PDB entry 7E1B | X-ray diffraction, 4.59 A resolution (low resolution: residue-level contacts below are approximate; hydrogen-bond / salt-bridge calls are withheld) | chains A and Z of the 6 polymer chains in the assembly

[Chain A]
Molecule: DNA-binding response regulator
Source organism: Vibrio parahaemolyticus
UniProtKB: A0A0L8SKF9 (A0A0L8SKF9_VIBPH); residue numbers follow UniProt; this construct covers 1-220
Amino-acid sequence (220 residues; each row starts with the number of its first residue):
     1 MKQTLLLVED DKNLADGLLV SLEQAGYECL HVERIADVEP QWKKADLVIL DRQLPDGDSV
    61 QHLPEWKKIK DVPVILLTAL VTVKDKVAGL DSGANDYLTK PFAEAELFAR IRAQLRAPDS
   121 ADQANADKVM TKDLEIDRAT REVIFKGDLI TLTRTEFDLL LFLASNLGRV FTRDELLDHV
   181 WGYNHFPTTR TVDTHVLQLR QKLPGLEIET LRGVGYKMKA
Unresolved in the structure: 1, 118-124, 185-187
What the authors report for this chain:
  - mutagenesis - R190A: abolished binding to the 26-nt DNA strand
  - binding site for the 26-nt DNA strand: Arg-190
  - mutagenesis - T153A, T155A, T191A, H195A, R200A, T210A, R212A, Y216A: decreased binding to the 26-nt DNA strand

[Chain Z]
Molecule: 26-nt DNA strand
Source organism: Vibrio parahaemolyticus
Sequence (26 nucleotides; each row starts with the number of its first residue):
     1 ACAAGCGATG AAGAATTAGA ATTGTG

[Interface between chain A and chain Z]
Residue-residue contacts (11):
  Leu-197(A) with DA18(Z); DG19(Z)
  Thr-210(A) with DT17(Z); DA18(Z)
  Leu-211(A) with DT17(Z)
  Arg-212(A) with DT16(Z); DT17(Z)
  Gly-213(A) with DT16(Z); DT17(Z)
  Val-214(A) with DT17(Z)
  Tyr-216(A) with DT17(Z)
Interface residues without a listed pair, chain A (9 interface residues in all): Arg-173, Asp-193

[Overview]
Chain A and chain Z form an interface of 9 and 4 residues respectively. From the paper: a binding site for the
26-nt DNA strand at Arg-190(A); T153A, T155A and T191A of chain A, among others, reduce binding to the 26-nt
DNA strand; 9 substitutions were tested in all.
Chain A is DNA-binding response regulator and chain Z is a 26-nt DNA strand, both from Vibrio
parahaemolyticus; the structure, Crystal structure of VbrR-DNA complex, was determined by X-ray diffraction,
deposited together with 7E1D, 7E1F and 7E1H.
